Entry 4EDI (X-ray diffraction, 2.00 A resolution); this record covers chains A and C of the 3 polymer chains in the assembly.

Chain A (and C):
Name: Ethanolamine utilization protein
Source organism: Clostridium perfringens
Notes: chain C of this document is another copy of the same molecule, construct and numbering; everything in this record applies to it too
UniProt: Q8XLZ0 (Q8XLZ0_CLOPE); numbering as in UniProt (aligned over 1-217)
Chain sequence (225 residues; each row starts with the number of its first residue):
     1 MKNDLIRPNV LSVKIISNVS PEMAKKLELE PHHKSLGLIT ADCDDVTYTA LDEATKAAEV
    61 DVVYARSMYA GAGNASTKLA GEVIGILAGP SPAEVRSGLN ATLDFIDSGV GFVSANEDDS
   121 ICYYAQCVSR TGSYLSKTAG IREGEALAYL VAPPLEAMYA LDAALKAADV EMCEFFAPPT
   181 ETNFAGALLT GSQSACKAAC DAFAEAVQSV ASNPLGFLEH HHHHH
Not modelled in the structure: 217-225 (chain C: fully traced)
Construct notes: expression tag (218-225)
Disulfide bonds: Cys-127/Cys-200
Ion coordination: Na+: Asn-74 (shared with 1 residue of chain B; Asn-74(C) of chain C)
Curated features (UniProtKB/Swiss-Prot):
  - binding site (cob(II)alamin): His-32
  - binding site (ethanolamine): Asp-44, Asp-45, Glu-82, Phe-112, Phe-176, Thr-180, Thr-182 to Phe-184
  - site (Important for gating): Tyr-69, Asn-74, Asn-183
Reported in the primary citation:
  - self-association interface (contacts with another copy of this molecule); pairs are residue here / residue on that copy: Tyr-69/Tyr-69, Met-68, Tyr-69, Asn-74, Phe-176, Asn-183
  - contacts within the chain: Cys-127/Cys-200

Chain A / chain C interface:
Pairs across the interface (74):
  Leu-11(A) / Pro-214(C)
  Leu-11(A) / Leu-215(C)
  Ser-12(A) / Leu-155(C)
  Ser-12(A) / Val-210(C)
  Ser-12(A) / Pro-214(C)  hydrogen bond (side chain-backbone)
  Ser-12(A) / Leu-215(C)
  Val-13(A) / Pro-214(C)  hydrogen bond (backbone-backbone)
  Val-13(A) / Phe-217(C)  hydrophobic
  Lys-14(A) / Leu-155(C)
  Lys-14(A) / Tyr-159(C)
  Lys-14(A) / Asn-213(C)  hydrogen bond (side chain-backbone)
  Ile-15(A) / Tyr-159(C)
  Ile-15(A) / Phe-217(C)  hydrophobic
  Ile-16(A) / Met-158(C)
  Ile-16(A) / Asp-162(C)
  Ser-17(A) / Lys-166(C)  hydrogen bond (backbone-side chain)
  Asn-18(A) / Lys-166(C)  hydrogen bond (backbone-side chain)
  Val-19(A) / Asp-162(C)
  Ser-20(A) / Asp-162(C)  hydrogen bond (backbone-side chain)
  Ser-20(A) / Leu-165(C)
  Glu-22(A) / Glu-171(C)
  Glu-22(A) / Met-172(C)  hydrogen bond (side chain-backbone)
  Met-23(A) / Met-158(C)
  Met-23(A) / Leu-161(C)  hydrophobic
  Met-23(A) / Asp-162(C)
  Met-23(A) / Met-172(C)  hydrophobic
  Lys-26(A) / Met-172(C)
  Lys-26(A) / Phe-175(C)
  Leu-38(A) / Leu-155(C)
  Leu-38(A) / Tyr-159(C)
  Ile-39(A) / Leu-155(C)
  Thr-40(A) / Leu-155(C)
  Tyr-64(A) / Ala-177(C)
  Tyr-64(A) / Pro-178(C)  hydrogen bond (side chain-backbone)
  Arg-66(A) / Pro-178(C)
  Arg-66(A) / Pro-179(C)
  Ser-67(A) / Pro-179(C)
  Met-68(A) / Pro-154(C)  hydrophobic
  Met-68(A) / Pro-179(C)  hydrophobic
  Met-68(A) / Asn-183(C)
  Tyr-69(A) / Tyr-69(C)  hydrophobic
  Tyr-69(A) / Ala-70(C)
  Tyr-69(A) / Pro-179(C)  hydrophobic
  Tyr-69(A) / Thr-180(C)
  Tyr-69(A) / Glu-181(C)
  Tyr-69(A) / Asn-183(C)  hydrogen bond (backbone-side chain)
  Ala-70(A) / Ala-70(C)  hydrophobic
  Asn-74(A) / Asn-74(C)  hydrogen bond (backbone-side chain)
  Ser-76(A) / Ala-70(C)  hydrogen bond (side chain-backbone)
  Ser-76(A) / Asn-74(C)
  Ser-76(A) / Phe-184(C)
  Thr-77(A) / Ser-120(C)
  Thr-77(A) / Pro-153(C)
  Thr-77(A) / Phe-184(C)
  Lys-78(A) / Ser-120(C)  hydrogen bond (backbone-backbone)
  Lys-78(A) / Ile-121(C)
  Leu-79(A) / Ile-121(C)  hydrophobic
  Leu-79(A) / Glu-156(C)
  Leu-79(A) / Val-210(C)  hydrophobic
  Leu-79(A) / Pro-214(C)  hydrophobic
  Ile-84(A) / Pro-154(C)
  Ile-84(A) / Leu-155(C)
  Arg-96(A) / Phe-217(C)
  Arg-96(A) / His-221(C)
  Leu-99(A) / Phe-217(C)  hydrophobic
  Asn-100(A) / Phe-217(C)
  Asn-100(A) / His-221(C)  hydrogen bond (side chain-backbone)
  Asn-100(A) / His-222(C)  hydrogen bond
  Asn-100(A) / His-225(C)
  Leu-103(A) / Phe-217(C)  hydrophobic
  Leu-103(A) / Leu-218(C)  hydrophobic
  Leu-103(A) / His-222(C)
  Asp-104(A) / His-222(C)  salt bridge
  Asp-104(A) / His-225(C)  salt bridge
Interface residues without a listed pair, chain A (37 interface residues in all): Val-10, Leu-27, Ala-80, Ile-86
Interface residues without a listed pair, chain C (36 interface residues in all): Asn-116, Thr-182

Overview:
Chain A and chain C form an interface of 37 and 36 residues respectively, with 14 hydrogen bonds and 2 salt
bridges. Among the polar pairs are Asp-104(A)/His-222(C), Asp-104(A)/His-225(C) and Ser-12(A)/Pro-214(C). The
paper reports a self-association interface involving Met-68(A), Tyr-69(A) and Asn-74(A) among others; contacts
within the chain involving Cys-127(A) and Cys-200(A).
Chain A and chain C are both Ethanolamine utilization protein (Clostridium perfringens); the structure,
Disulfide bonded EutL from Clostridium perfringens, was determined by X-ray diffraction (same publication as
4TM6, 4TME and 4FDZ).
